4OZH - chains B and H of the 5 polymer chains in the assembly; structure by X-ray diffraction, 2.80 A resolution.

Chain B:
Molecule: HLA class II histocompatibility antigen, DQ beta 1 chain
From: Homo sapiens
Reference sequence: Q5Y7D3 (Q5Y7D3_HUMAN); residues 1-192 here correspond to UniProt positions 33-224 (UniProt number = residue number + 32)
Chain sequence (213 residues; row label = number of the first residue in the row; numbers below 1 keep their minus sign (Gly-12 is residue -12)):
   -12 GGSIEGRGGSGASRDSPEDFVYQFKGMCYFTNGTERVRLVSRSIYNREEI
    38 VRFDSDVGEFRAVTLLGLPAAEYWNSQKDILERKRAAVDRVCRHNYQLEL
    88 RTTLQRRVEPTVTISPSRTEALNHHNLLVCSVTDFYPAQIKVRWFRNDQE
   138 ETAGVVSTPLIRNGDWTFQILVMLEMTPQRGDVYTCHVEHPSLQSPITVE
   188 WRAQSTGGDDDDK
Unresolved in the structure: -12 to 2, 105-111, 191-200
Construct notes: expression tag (-12 to 0, 193-200)
Cystine bridges: Cys15-Cys79, Cys117-Cys173

Chain H:
Molecule: T-cell receptor, s16, beta chain
From: Homo sapiens
Notes: engineered mutation(s): C202A, S184C
Chain sequence (241 residues; numbered 3 to 257; 14 numbers in that range are skipped by the numbering (no residue carries them; nothing is unmodelled there); the number before each row is that of its first residue):
     3 GVSQSPSNKVTEKGKDVELRCDPISGH
    37 TALYWYRQSLGQGLEFLIYFQG
    63 NSAPDKSGLPSDRFSAERT
    83 GGSVSTLTIQRTQQEDSAVYLCASSVRS
   113 TDTQYFGPGTRLTVLEDLKNVFPPEVAVFEPSEAEISHTQKATLVCLATG
   163 FYPDHVELSWWVNGKEVHSGVCTDPQPLKEQPALNDSRYALSSRLRVSAT
   213 FWQNPRNHFRCQVQFYGLSENDEWTQDRAKPVTQIVSAEAWGRAD
Unresolved in the structure: 257
Cystine bridges: Cys23-Cys104, Cys158-Cys223
Ion coordination: Ca2+: Asp18 (shared with 1 residue of chain G)

Interface between chain B and chain H:
Pairs across the interface (8; chain B residue first):
  Tyr60(B) - Gly28(H)
  Gln64(B) - Val108(H)
  Asp66(B) - Asp114(H)
  Asp66(B) - Thr115(H)
  Asp66(B) - Tyr117(H)  hydrogen bond
  Arg70(B) - Thr113(H)  hydrogen bond (side chain-backbone)
  Arg70(B) - Asp114(H)  salt bridge
  Arg70(B) - Thr115(H)
Also at the interface, not in a pair above, chain B (5 interface residues in all): Ile67

Overview:
The interface between chain B and chain H involves 5 residues on one side and 6 on the other, with 2 hydrogen
bonds and 1 salt bridge. Polar pairs include Arg70(B)-Asp114(H), Asp66(B)-Tyr117(H) and Arg70(B)-Thr113(H).
Here chain B is HLA class II histocompatibility antigen, DQ beta 1 chain and chain H is T-cell receptor, s16,
beta chain, both from Homo sapiens. Entry 4OZH (S16 protein complex) was determined by X-ray diffraction
together with 4OZF and 4OZI from the same study.
